Entry 7N2P (X-ray diffraction, 2.50 A resolution); this record covers chains C and F of the 5 polymer chains in the assembly.

== Chain C ==
Molecule: Ribonuclease H2 subunit B
Amino-acid sequence (9 residues; row label = number of the first residue in the row):
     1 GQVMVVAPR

== Chain F ==
Molecule: AS4.3 T cell receptor beta chain
Organism: Homo sapiens
Amino-acid sequence (242 residues; numbered 3 to 244; the number before each row is that of its first residue):
     3 GVTQTPKHLI TATGQRVTLR CSPRSGDLSV YWYQQSLDQG LQFLIQYYNG EERAKGNILE
    63 RFSAQQFPDL HSELNLSSLE LGDSALYFCA SSVATYSTDT QYFGPGTRLT VLEDLKNVFP
   123 PEVAVFEPSE AEISHTQKAT LVCLATGFFP DHVELSWWVN GKEVHSGVCT DPQPLKEQPA
   183 LNDSRYALSS RLRVSATFWQ NPRNHFRCQV QFYGLSENDE WTQDRAKPVT QIVSAEAWGR
   243 AD
Not modelled in the structure: 244
Disulfide bonds: Cys23-Cys91, Cys145-Cys210
Covalent attachments: N-acetylglucosamine (NAG) linked to Asn77

== Chain C / chain F interface ==
Contacting residue pairs (8; chain C residue first):
  Val5(C) - Ser99(F)
  Val6(C) - Arg55(F)
  Val6(C) - Thr97(F)
  Val6(C) - Tyr98(F)
  Val6(C) - Ser99(F)  hydrogen bond (backbone-side chain)
  Ala7(C) - Tyr98(F)  hydrophobic
  Pro8(C) - Thr97(F)
  Pro8(C) - Tyr98(F)  hydrogen bond (backbone-side chain)
Also at the interface, not in a pair above, chain C (5 interface residues in all): Met4
Also at the interface, not in a pair above, chain F (7 interface residues in all): Tyr50, Ala96, Thr100
The authors on this interface:
  - pairs named by the authors: Tyr98(F)-Pro8(C)
  - interface residues, chain F: Ser99(F), Thr100(F)

== Summary ==
5 residues of chain C and 7 residues of chain F are in contact, with 2 hydrogen bonds. Polar contacts include
Val6(C)-Ser99(F) and Pro8(C)-Tyr98(F). The authors report a contact between Tyr98(F) and Pro8(C). Covalently
linked N-acetylglucosamine: at Asn77(F). From the paper: interface residues Ser99(F) and Thr100(F).
Chain C is Ribonuclease H2 subunit B and chain F is AS4.3 T cell receptor beta chain (Homo sapiens); the
structure, AS4.3-RNASEH2b-HLA*B27, was determined by X-ray diffraction, deposited together with 7N2N, 7N2O,
7N2Q, 7N2R, 7N2S and 8CX4.
